5DNN - chains G and J of the 10 polymer chains in the assembly; structure by X-ray diffraction, 2.80 A resolution.

[Chain G]
Protein: Histone H2A
Organism: Xenopus laevis
Reference sequence: Q6AZJ8 (Q6AZJ8_XENLA); aligned to UniProt positions 2-129 over residues 1-128 (the alignment contains insertions or deletions, so no single offset holds)
Chain sequence (128 residues; numbered 1 to 128; the number before each row is that of its first residue):
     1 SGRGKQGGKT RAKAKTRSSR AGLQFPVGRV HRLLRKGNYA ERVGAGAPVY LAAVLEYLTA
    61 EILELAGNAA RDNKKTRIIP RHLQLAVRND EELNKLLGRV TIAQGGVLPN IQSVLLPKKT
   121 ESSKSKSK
Not modelled in the structure: 1-13, 120-128
Bound ions: Ru ion: Glu61, Glu64
Small-molecule neighbours: RAX (dichloro[(1,2,3,4,5,6-eta)-6-methylbenzene]1,3,5-triaza-7lambda~5~-phosphatricyclo[3.3.1.1~3,7~]dec-7-ylruthenium): Tyr57, Ala60, Glu61, Glu64
Reported in the primary citation:
  - RAX coordination: Glu61, Glu64

[Chain J]
Molecule: 145-nt DNA strand
Sequence (145 nucleotides; numbered -72 to 72; the number before each row is that of its first residue; numbers below 1 keep their minus sign (DA-72 is residue -72)):
   -72 ATCAATATCC ACCTGCAGAT ACTACCAAAA GTGTATTTGG AAACTGCTCC ATCAAAAGGC
   -12 ATGTTCAGCT GATTCAGCTG AACATGCCTT TTGATGGAGC AGTTTCCAAA TACACTTTTG
    48 GTAGTATCTG CAGGTGGATA TTGAT

[Interface between chain G and chain J]
Contacting residue pairs (15; chain G residue first):
  Ala14(G) - DG-42(J)  phosphate contact
  Ala14(G) - DT-41(J)  phosphate contact
  Lys15(G) - DG-42(J)  phosphate contact
  Lys15(G) - DT-41(J)  hydrogen bond to the phosphate
  Thr16(G) - DG-42(J)  sugar contact
  Arg17(G) - DG-42(J)  salt bridge to the phosphate
  Arg20(G) - DT-41(J)  salt bridge to the phosphate
  Gly28(G) - DG-42(J)  phosphate contact
  Arg29(G) - DA-43(J)  phosphate contact
  Arg32(G) - DA-44(J)  phosphate contact
  Arg32(G) - DA-43(J)  salt bridge to the phosphate
  Arg42(G) - DT-36(J)  base contact
  Arg42(G) - DT-35(J)  hydrogen bond to the sugar
  Arg42(G) - DG-34(J)  sugar contact
  Arg77(G) - DA-54(J)  sugar contact

[Overview]
10 residues of chain G and 8 residues of chain J are in contact; the contacts include 2 hydrogen bonds and 3
salt bridges. Polar pairs include Arg42(G)-DT-35(J), Lys15(G)-DT-41(J) and Arg17(G)-DG-42(J). Chain G binds
compound RAX. Glu61(G) and Glu64(G) form the Ru ion site. From the paper: RAX coordination by Glu61(G) and
Glu64(G).
Chain G is Histone H2A (Xenopus laevis) and chain J is a 145-nt DNA strand; the structure, Nucleosome core
particle containing adducts of gold(I)-triethylphosphane and ruthenium(II)-toluene PTA complexes, was
determined by X-ray diffraction, deposited together with 5DNM.
